9JSY - chain A; structure by X-ray diffraction, 2.00 A resolution.

Chain A:
Molecule: 2-nitropropane dioxygenase
Organism: Helicobacter pylori
Reference sequence: A0A0B2E3F3 (A0A0B2E3F3_HELPX); residues 1-363 here = UniProt positions 1-363
Amino-acid sequence (365 residues; row label = number of the first residue in the row; numbers below 1 keep their minus sign (Gly-1 is residue -1)):
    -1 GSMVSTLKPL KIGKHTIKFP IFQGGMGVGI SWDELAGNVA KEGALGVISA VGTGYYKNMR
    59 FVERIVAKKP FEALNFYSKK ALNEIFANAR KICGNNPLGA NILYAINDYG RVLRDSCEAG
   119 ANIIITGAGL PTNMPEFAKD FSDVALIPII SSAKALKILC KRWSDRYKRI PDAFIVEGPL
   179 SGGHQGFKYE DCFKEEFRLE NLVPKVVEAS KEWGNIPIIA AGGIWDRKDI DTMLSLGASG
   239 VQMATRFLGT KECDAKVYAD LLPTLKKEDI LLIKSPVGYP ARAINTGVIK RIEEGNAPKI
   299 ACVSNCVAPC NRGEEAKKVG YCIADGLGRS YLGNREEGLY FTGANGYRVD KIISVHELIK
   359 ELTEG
Unresolved in the structure: 178-192
Differences from the reference sequence: expression tag (-1 to 0)
Metal / ion sites: Mg2+: Glu206, Tyr345, Asp348; 4Fe-4S cluster Fe: Cys300, Cys304, Cys308, Cys320
Residues lining bound ligands:
  - A1ECY (methyl 3-[[2-[(2,4-dichlorophenyl)amino]pyridin-3-yl]sulfonylamino]benzoate): Gly25, Val26, Val49, Phe74, Tyr75, Leu101, Glu175, Gly220, Ser273, Val275, Tyr277, Pro278, Ala279, Arg280, Cys304, Val305, Ile321, Ala322, Leu325, Phe339, Thr340, Gly341, Ala342
  - FMN (flavin mononucleotide): Gly22, Gly23, Met24, Gly25, Ile28, Ser47, Val49, Asn99, Leu101, Ile147, Glu175, Ala219, Gly220, Gly221, Ile222, Gln240, Met241, Ala242, Thr243, Leu246, Tyr256, Phe339, Thr340, Gly341
  - 4Fe-4S cluster (SF4): Pro274, Ile298, Cys300, Ser302, Asn303, Cys304, Val305, Cys308, Arg310, Gly311, Ala314, Cys320, Ile321, Ala322
What the authors report for this chain:
  - conformationally variable residues (order/disorder transition): His182
  - binding site for A1ECY: Gly25, Val49, Ser273, Val275, Tyr277, Pro278, Ala279, Arg280, Ile321, Ala322, Leu325, Phe339

In short:
Chain A binds compound A1ECY, flavin mononucleotide and 4Fe-4S cluster. Glu206, Tyr345 and Asp348 coordinate
Mg2+. The 4Fe-4S cluster Fe site is built by Cys300, Cys304, Cys308 and Cys320. From the paper: a binding site
for A1ECY at Gly25, Val49 and Ser273 among others; conformational variability at His182.
Chain A is 2-nitropropane dioxygenase (Helicobacter pylori); the structure, Crystal structure of
dehydrogenase/isomerase FabX from Helicobacter pylori in complex with inhibitor 1991, was determined by X-ray
diffraction (same publication as 9K7H).
